3DRI - chains A and B; structure by X-ray diffraction, 1.80 A resolution.

[Chain A]
Protein: Oligopeptide-binding protein oppA
Organism: Lactococcus lactis
UniProt: A2RJ53 (A2RJ53_LACLM); residues 2-578 here correspond to UniProt positions 24-600 (UniProt number = residue number + 22)
Chain sequence (590 residues; numbered 1 to 590; the number before each row is that of its first residue):
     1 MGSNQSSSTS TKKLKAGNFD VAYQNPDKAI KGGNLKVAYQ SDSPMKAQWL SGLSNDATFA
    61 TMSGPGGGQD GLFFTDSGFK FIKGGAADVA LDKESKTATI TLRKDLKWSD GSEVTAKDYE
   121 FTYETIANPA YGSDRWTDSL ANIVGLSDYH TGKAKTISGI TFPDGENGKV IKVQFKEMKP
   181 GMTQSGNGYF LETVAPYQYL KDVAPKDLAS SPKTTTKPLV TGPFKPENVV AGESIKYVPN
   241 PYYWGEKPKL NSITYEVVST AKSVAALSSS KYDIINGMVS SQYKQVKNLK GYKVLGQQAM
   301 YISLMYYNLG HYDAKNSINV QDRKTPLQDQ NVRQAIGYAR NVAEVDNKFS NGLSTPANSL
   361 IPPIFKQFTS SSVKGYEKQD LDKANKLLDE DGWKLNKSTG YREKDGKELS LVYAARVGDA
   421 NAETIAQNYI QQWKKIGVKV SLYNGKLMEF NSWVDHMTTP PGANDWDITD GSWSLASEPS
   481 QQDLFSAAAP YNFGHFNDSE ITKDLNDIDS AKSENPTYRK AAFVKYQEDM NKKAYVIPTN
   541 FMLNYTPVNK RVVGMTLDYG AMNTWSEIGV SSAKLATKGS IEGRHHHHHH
Not modelled in the structure: 1-13, 573-590
Sequence notes: expression tag (1, 579-590)
Reported in the primary citation:
  - binding site for peptide AASASA (chain B): Ser472, Ser474

[Chain B]
Protein: peptide AASASA
Chain sequence (6 residues; each row starts with the number of its first residue):
     1 AASASA

[Interface between chain A and chain B]
Residue-residue contacts (14):
  Thr137(A) - Ala1(B)
  Tyr301(A) - Ala6(B)
  Phe450(A) - Ser5(B)
  Ser472(A) - Ser5(B)
  Ser472(A) - Ala6(B)  hydrogen bond (backbone-backbone)
  Trp473(A) - Ala4(B)
  Trp473(A) - Ser5(B)
  Ser474(A) - Ser3(B)
  Ser474(A) - Ala4(B)  hydrogen bond (backbone-backbone)
  Ser474(A) - Ala6(B)
  Leu475(A) - Ser3(B)
  Ala476(A) - Ala2(B)  hydrophobic
  Ala476(A) - Ser3(B)
  Asp483(A) - Ala1(B)  hydrogen bond (side chain-backbone)
The authors on this interface:
  - interface residues, chain A: Ser472(A), Ser474(A)

[Overview]
Chain A and chain B form an interface of 9 and 6 residues respectively; the contacts include 3 hydrogen bonds.
Polar pairs include Asp483(A)-Ala1(B), Ser472(A)-Ala6(B) and Ser474(A)-Ala4(B). From the paper: a binding site
for peptide AASASA (chain B) at Ser472(A) and Ser474(A); interface residues Ser472(A) and Ser474(A).
Here chain A is Oligopeptide-binding protein oppA (Lactococcus lactis) and chain B is peptide AASASA. Entry
3DRI (Crystal structure of Lactococcal OppA co-crystallized with an octamer peptide in an open conformation)
was determined by X-ray diffraction (same publication as 3DRF, 3DRG, 3DRH, 3DRJ and 3DRK).
